Entry 6UW9 (electron microscopy, 4.33 A resolution (low resolution: residue-level contacts below are approximate; hydrogen-bond / salt-bridge calls are withheld)); this record covers chains A and D of the 4 polymer chains in the assembly.

[Chain A (and D)]
Molecule: Transient receptor potential cation channel subfamily V member 3
Source organism: Homo sapiens
Notes: chain D of this document is another copy of the same molecule, construct and numbering; everything in this record applies to it too
Reference sequence: Q8NET8 (TRPV3_HUMAN); numbering as in UniProt (aligned over 1-790)
Amino-acid sequence (790 residues; each row starts with the number of its first residue):
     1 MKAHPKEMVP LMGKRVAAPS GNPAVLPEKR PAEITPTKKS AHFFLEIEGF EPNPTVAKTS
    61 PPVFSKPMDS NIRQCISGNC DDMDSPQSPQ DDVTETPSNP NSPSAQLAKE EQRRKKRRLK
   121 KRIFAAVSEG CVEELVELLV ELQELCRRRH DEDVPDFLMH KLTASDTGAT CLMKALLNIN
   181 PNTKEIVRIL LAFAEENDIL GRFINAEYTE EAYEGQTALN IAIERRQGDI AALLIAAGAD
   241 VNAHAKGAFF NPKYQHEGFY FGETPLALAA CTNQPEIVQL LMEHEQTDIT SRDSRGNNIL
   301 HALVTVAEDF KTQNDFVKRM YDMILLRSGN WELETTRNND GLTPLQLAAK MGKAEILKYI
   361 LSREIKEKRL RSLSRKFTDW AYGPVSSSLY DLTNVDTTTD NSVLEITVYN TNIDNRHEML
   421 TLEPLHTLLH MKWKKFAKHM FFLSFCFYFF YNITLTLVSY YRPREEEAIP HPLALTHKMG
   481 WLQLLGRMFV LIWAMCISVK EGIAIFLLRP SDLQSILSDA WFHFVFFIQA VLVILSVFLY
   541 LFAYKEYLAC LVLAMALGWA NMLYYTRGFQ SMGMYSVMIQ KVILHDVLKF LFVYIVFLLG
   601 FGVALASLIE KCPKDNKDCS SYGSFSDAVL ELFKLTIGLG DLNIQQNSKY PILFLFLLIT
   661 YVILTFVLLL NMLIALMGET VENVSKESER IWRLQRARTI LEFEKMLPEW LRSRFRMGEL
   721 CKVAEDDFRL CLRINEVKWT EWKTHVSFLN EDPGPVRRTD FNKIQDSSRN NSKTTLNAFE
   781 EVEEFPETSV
Not modelled in the structure: 1-116, 463-485, 509-518, 610-622, 721-726, 751-790
Sequence notes: variant Val-25 (Ile in Q8NET8); engineered mutation Ala-169 (Lys in Q8NET8)
Swiss-Prot annotation at these positions:
  - binding site (Na(+)): Gly-638
From the paper describing this entry:
  - conformationally variable residues (register shift): Phe-666, Ile-674, Met-677

[How chain A and chain D interact]
Contacting residue pairs (59; chain A residue first):
  Lys-368(A) with Glu-129(D)
  Trp-380(A) with Tyr-213(D)
  Ala-381(A) with Arg-225(D)
  Tyr-382(A) with Gln-216(D); Glu-224(D); Phe-250(D)
  Gly-383(A) with Glu-224(D)
  Pro-384(A) with Phe-259(D)
  Val-385(A) with Phe-249(D)
  Thr-456(A) with Val-603(D)
  Ser-459(A) with Ser-607(D)
  Tyr-460(A) with Ala-606(D); Phe-625(D)
  Lys-545(A) with Lys-649(D)
  Ala-549(A) with Leu-653(D)
  Val-552(A) with Ala-604(D); Leu-653(D)
  Leu-553(A) with Leu-657(D)
  Trp-559(A) with Gly-600(D)
  Leu-563(A) with Val-593(D); Val-596(D); Phe-597(D)
  Ser-571(A) with Lys-589(D)
  Met-572(A) with Lys-589(D)
  Tyr-575(A) with Phe-590(D); Val-593(D); Leu-668(D); Asn-671(D); Met-672(D)
  Met-578(A) with Asn-671(D)
  Ile-579(A) with Asn-671(D)
  Val-582(A) with Val-667(D); Ile-674(D)
  Ile-583(A) with Val-667(D)
  Leu-591(A) with Ile-663(D)
  Leu-630(A) with Leu-655(D)
  Phe-633(A) with Ile-659(D)
  Lys-634(A) with Leu-642(D)
  Ile-637(A) with Leu-635(D)
  Leu-639(A) with Gly-640(D)
  Met-672(A) with Phe-666(D); Leu-670(D)
  Leu-676(A) with Leu-670(D); Ile-674(D)
  Met-677(A) with Met-677(D)
  Val-684(A) with Gly-678(D)
  Val-737(A) with His-256(D)
  Trp-739(A) with Gln-255(D)
  Thr-740(A) with Thr-312(D)
  Trp-742(A) with Cys-271(D); Thr-272(D)
  Lys-743(A) with Glu-308(D); Thr-312(D); Gln-313(D)
  Thr-744(A) with Thr-312(D)
  Val-746(A) with Arg-226(D); Thr-272(D); Asn-273(D)
  Ser-747(A) with Asn-273(D)
Other interface residues (no listed pair), chain A (49 interface residues in all): Glu-546, Leu-548, Ala-556, Ala-560, Val-587, Gly-638, Leu-669, Asn-750
Other interface residues (no listed pair), chain D (60 interface residues in all): Asn-220, Phe-261, Leu-268, Val-306, Asn-314, Phe-316, Phe-592, Leu-608, Gly-638, Leu-639, Asp-641, Phe-656, Val-662, Ala-675

[Summary]
Chain A and chain D form an interface of 49 and 60 residues respectively. From UniProt: Na+-binding residue
Gly-638(A) on chain A. From the paper: conformational variability at Phe-666(A), Ile-674(A) and Met-677(A).
Both chains are Transient receptor potential cation channel subfamily V member 3 (Homo sapiens). Entry 6UW9
(Cryo-EM structure of the human TRPV3 K169A mutant in the presence of 2-APB) was determined by electron
microscopy, deposited together with 6UW4, 6UW6 and 6UW8.
